PDB entry 5FQ8 | X-ray diffraction, 2.75 A resolution | chains B and G of the 9 polymer chains in the assembly

[Chain B]
Molecule: Outer membrane protein OMP121
From: Bacteroides thetaiotaomicron
UniProt: Q8A5H5 (Q8A5H5_BACTN); numbering as in UniProt (aligned over 1-984)
Chain sequence (984 residues; each row starts with the number of its first residue):
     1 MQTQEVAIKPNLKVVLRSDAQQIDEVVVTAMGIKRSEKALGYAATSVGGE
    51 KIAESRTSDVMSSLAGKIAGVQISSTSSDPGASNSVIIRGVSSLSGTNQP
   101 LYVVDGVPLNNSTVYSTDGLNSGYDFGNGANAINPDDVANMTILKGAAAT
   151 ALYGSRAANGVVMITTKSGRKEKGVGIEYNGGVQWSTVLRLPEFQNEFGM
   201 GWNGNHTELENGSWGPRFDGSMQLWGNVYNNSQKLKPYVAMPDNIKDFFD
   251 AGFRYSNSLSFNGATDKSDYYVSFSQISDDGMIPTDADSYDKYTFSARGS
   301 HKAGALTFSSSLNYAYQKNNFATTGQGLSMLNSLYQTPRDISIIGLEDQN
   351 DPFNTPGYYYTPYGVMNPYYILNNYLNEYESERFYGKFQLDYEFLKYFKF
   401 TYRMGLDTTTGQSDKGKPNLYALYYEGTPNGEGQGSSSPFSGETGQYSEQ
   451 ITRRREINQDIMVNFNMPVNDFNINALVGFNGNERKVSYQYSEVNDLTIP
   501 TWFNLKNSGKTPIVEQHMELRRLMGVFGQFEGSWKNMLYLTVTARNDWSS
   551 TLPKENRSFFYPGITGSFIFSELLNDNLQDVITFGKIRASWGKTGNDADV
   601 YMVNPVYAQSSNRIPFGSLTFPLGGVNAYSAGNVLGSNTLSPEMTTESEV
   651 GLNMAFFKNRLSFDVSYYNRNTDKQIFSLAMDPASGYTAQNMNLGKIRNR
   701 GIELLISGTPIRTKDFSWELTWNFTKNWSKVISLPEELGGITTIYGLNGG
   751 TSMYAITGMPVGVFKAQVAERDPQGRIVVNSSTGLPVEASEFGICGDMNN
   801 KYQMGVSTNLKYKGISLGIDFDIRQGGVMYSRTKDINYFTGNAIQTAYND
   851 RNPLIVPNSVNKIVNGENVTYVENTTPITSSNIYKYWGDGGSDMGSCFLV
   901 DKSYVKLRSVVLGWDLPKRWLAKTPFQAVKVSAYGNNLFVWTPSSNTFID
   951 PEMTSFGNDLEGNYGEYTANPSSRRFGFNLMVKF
Not modelled in the structure: 1-36, 575-577
Metal / ion sites: Ca2+ site 1: D280, G281, I283, T285, D288; Mg2+: A631, N633 (shared with 1 residue of chain A); Ca2+ site 2 near D850 (its only coordinating residue here)
Residues lining bound ligands: 3-decanoyloxypropyl decanoate (KR0): Y402, M404, I457, Q459, I461, G482, N483, E484
Reported in the primary citation:
  - conformationally variable residues (domain motion): N203 (from molecular simulation)
  - binding site for Uncharacterised protein, bound peptide: L120

[Chain G]
Molecule: BT_2262 (uncharacterised lipoprotein)
From: Bacteroides thetaiotaomicron
UniProt: Q8A5H7 (Q8A5H7_BACTN); residues 1-212 here correspond to UniProt positions 19-230 (UniProt number = residue number + 18)
Chain sequence (212 residues; each row starts with the number of its first residue):
     1 CDKSTDDTSKVTYFVTLEREGDEKIVLEKGQPFVEPGYYAEMNGEDITES
    51 VQIKGSVDVNTPGIYNLVYAAYNEDGFAKTFTRTVYVADNTASPLKSGIY
   101 TVAEGSKRTAPSVVAFSGYEIVIFQMEPGIFYISDFLGGWYDQRAGYGPD
   151 YAMVGKFELNDDNTITPLESYVAGWGDSMDQMTNTLLDPATGTLKWTVAY
   201 AGQLSFDIIVKQ

[How chain B and chain G interact]
Residue-residue contacts (40):
  L224(B) with F77(G), hydrophobic
  W225(B) with D7(G); S9(G), hydrogen bond
  N231(B) with Y13(G); F14(G), hydrogen bond (backbone-backbone); T16(G), hydrogen bond
  S232(B) with V11(G); T12(G); Y13(G)
  Q233(B) with K10(G); V11(G); T12(G), hydrogen bond (backbone-backbone); F14(G)
  K234(B) with D7(G), salt bridge; S9(G); K10(G); V11(G)
  L235(B) with S9(G); K10(G), hydrogen bond (backbone-backbone); D75(G); F77(G), hydrophobic
  K236(B) with T8(G); S9(G)
  P237(B) with T8(G)
  M241(B) with T5(G); D6(G); T8(G)
  D243(B) with S4(G); T5(G)
  N244(B) with T5(G)
  D247(B) with K3(G), hydrogen bond (backbone-side chain); S4(G), hydrogen bond (side chain-backbone); T5(G), hydrogen bond
  F249(B) with K3(G), hydrogen bond (backbone-side chain)
  D250(B) with K3(G), salt bridge
  S342(B) with T5(G), hydrogen bond (side chain-backbone); D6(G); D7(G), hydrogen bond (side chain-backbone)
  I344(B) with T5(G)
  F353(B) with V11(G), hydrophobic
Also at the interface, not in a pair above, chain B (19 interface residues in all): G345

[In short]
19 residues of chain B face 15 of chain G across their interface; the contacts include 11 hydrogen bonds and 2
salt bridges. Polar contacts include K234(B)-D7(G), D250(B)-K3(G) and W225(B)-S9(G). Bound to chain B:
3-decanoyloxypropyl decanoate. The paper reports a binding site for Uncharacterised protein, bound peptide at
L120(B); conformational variability at N203(B).
Here chain B is Outer membrane protein OMP121 and chain G is BT_2262 (uncharacterised lipoprotein), both from
Bacteroides thetaiotaomicron. Entry 5FQ8 (Crystal structure of the SusCD complex BT2261-2264 from Bacteroides
thetaiotaomicron) was determined by X-ray diffraction, deposited together with 5FQ6, 5FQ7 and 5T4Y.
